Entry 8UT6 (electron microscopy, 2.80 A resolution); this record covers chains G and C of the 5 polymer chains in the assembly.

# Chain G
Molecule: H3D15 pFab HC Fv_polyA
From: Mus musculus
Amino-acid sequence (126 residues; numbered 2 to 127; the number before each row is that of its first residue; X marks 126 residues of unknown identity (built as UNK)):
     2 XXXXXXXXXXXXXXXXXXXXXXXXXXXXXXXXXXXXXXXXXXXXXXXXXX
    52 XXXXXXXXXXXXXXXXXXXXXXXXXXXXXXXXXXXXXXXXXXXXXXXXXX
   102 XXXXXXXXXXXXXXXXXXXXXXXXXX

# Chain C
Molecule: Hemagglutinin
From: Influenza A virus
UniProt: C6KNH7 (C6KNH7_9INFA); residues 1-504 here correspond to UniProt positions 17-520 (UniProt number = residue number + 16)
Amino-acid sequence (557 residues; each row starts with the number of its first residue):
     1 QKLPGNDNSTATLCLGHHAVPNGTIVKTITNDQIEVTNATELVQSSSTGE
    51 ICDSPHQILDGKNCTLIDALLGDPQCDGFQNKKWDLFVERSKAYSNCFPY
   101 DVPDYASLRSLVASSGTLEFNNESFNWTGVTQNGTSSACIRRSKNSFFSR
   151 LNWLTHLNFKYPALNVTMPNNEQFDKLYIWGVHHPGTDKDQIFLYAQASG
   201 RITVSTKRSQQTVSPNIGSRPRVRNIPSRISIYWTIVKPGDILLINSTGN
   251 LIAPRGYFKIRSGKSSIMRSDAPIGKCNSECITPNGSIPNDKPFQNVNRI
   301 TYGACPRYVKQNTLKLATGMRNVPEKQTRGIFGAIAGFIENGWEGMVDGW
   351 YGFRHQNSEGRGQAADLKSTQAAIDQINGKLNRLIGKTNEKFHQIEKEFS
   401 EVEGRIQDLEKYVEDTKIDLWSYNAELLVALENQHTIDLTDSEMNKLFEK
   451 TKKQLRENAEDMGNGCFKIYHKCDNACIGSIRNGTYDHDVYRDEALNNRF
   501 QIKGGSGYIPEAPRDGQAYVRKDGEWVLLSTFLGSGLNDIFEAQKIEWHE
   551 GHHHHHH
Disordered / not traced: 1-7, 326-333, 503-557
Disulfides: Cys14-Cys466, Cys52-Cys277, Cys64-Cys76, Cys97-Cys139, Cys281-Cys305, Cys473-Cys477
Glycans and other covalent adducts: N-acetylglucosamine (NAG) linked to Asn38, Asn63, Asn133, Asn165, Asn246, Asn285, Asn483
Differences from the reference sequence: conflict Phe98 (Tyr114 in C6KNH7); expression tag (505-557)
Ligand contacts: N-acetylglucosamine (NAG; 2-acetamido-2-deoxy-beta-D-glucopyranose): Asp188, Ile217, Gly218, Ser219

# How chain G and chain C interact
Interface residues of chain C (facing chain G), 7 residues: Leu367, Lys368, Gln371, Ile374, Asn378, Leu381, Ile385

# Summary
No residue of chain G is in contact with chain C. Bound to chain C: N-acetylglucosamine. Covalently linked
N-acetylglucosamine: at Asn38(C), Asn63(C), Asn133(C), Asn165(C), Asn246(C) and Asn285(C) and 1 more.
Here chain G is H3D15 pFab HC Fv_polyA (Mus musculus) and chain C is Hemagglutinin (Influenza A virus). Entry
8UT6 (CryoEM structure of A/Perth/16/2009 H3 in complex with polyclonal Fab from mice immunized with H3 stem
...) was determined by electron microscopy, deposited together with 8UT4, 8UT7, 8UT8, 8UT9 and 8UWA.
